PDB entry 9GZ3 | electron microscopy, 3.40 A resolution | chain A

== Chain A ==
Name: Myosin-7
Source organism: Homo sapiens
UniProtKB: P12883 (MYH7_HUMAN); residue numbers follow UniProt; this construct covers 2-1138
Amino-acid sequence (1145 residues; row label = number of the first residue in the row):
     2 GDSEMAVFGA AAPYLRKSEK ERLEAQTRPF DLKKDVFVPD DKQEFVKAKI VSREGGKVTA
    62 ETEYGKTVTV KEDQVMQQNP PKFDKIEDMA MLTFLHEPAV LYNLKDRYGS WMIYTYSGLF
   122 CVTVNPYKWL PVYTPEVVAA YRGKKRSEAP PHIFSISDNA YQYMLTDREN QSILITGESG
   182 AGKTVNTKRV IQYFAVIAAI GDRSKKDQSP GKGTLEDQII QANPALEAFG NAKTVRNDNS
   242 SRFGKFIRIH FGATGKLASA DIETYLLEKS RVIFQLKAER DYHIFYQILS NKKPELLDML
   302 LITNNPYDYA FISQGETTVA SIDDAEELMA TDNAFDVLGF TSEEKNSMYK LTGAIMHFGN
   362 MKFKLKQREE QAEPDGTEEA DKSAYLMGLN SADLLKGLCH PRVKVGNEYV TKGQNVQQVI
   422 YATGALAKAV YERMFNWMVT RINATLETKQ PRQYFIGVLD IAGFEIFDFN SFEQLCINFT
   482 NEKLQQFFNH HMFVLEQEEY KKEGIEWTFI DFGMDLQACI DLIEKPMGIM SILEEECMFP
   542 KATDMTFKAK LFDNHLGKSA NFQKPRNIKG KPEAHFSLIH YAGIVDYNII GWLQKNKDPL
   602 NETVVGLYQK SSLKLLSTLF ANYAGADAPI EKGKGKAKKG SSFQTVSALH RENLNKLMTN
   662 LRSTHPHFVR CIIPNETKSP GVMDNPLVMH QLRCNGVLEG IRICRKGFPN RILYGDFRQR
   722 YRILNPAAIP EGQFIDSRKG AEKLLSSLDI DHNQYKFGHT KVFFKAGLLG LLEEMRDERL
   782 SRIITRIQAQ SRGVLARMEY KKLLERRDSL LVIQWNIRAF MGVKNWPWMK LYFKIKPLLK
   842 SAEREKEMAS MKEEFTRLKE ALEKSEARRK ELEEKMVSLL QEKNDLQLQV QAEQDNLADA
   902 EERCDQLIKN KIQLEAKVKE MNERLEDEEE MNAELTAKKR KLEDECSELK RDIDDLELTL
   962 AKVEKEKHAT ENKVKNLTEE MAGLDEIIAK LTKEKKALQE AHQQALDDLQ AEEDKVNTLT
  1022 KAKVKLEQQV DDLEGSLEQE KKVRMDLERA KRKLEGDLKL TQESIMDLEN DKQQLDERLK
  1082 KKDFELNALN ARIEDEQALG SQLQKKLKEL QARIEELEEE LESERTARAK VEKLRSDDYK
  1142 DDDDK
Not modelled in the structure: 2, 203-213, 625-643, 797-1146
Construct notes: variant Ser1124 (Ala in P12883); expression tag (1139-1146)
Metal / ion sites: Mg2+: Thr185, Ser242 (together with ADP, phosphate ion)
Small-molecule neighbours: ADP (adenosine-5'-diphosphate): Asn126, Pro127, Tyr128, Lys129, Trp130, Tyr134, Glu179, Ser180, Gly181, Ala182, Gly183, Lys184, Thr185, Val186, Asn238, Asn240, Ser242
Swiss-Prot annotation at these positions:
  - region (Actin-binding): Leu655 to Glu677, Lys757 to Gly771
  - binding site (ATP): Gly178 to Thr185
  - modified residue: Lys129 (N6,N6,N6-trimethyllysine), Thr378 (Phosphothreonine), Ser1137 (Phosphoserine)
  - natural variant: Ala26 (A26V: In CMH1), Val39 (V39M: In CMH1), Val59 (V59I: In CMH1), Tyr115 (Y115H: In CMH1; uncertain significance), Thr124 (T124I: In CMH1), Arg143 (R143G: In CMH1; R143Q: In CMH1; R143W: In CMH1), Lys146 (K146N: In CMH1), Ser148 (S148I: In CMH1), Tyr162 (Y162C: In CMH1), Val186 (V186L: In CMH1), Asn187 (N187K: In CMH1), Thr188 (T188N: In CMH1), 123 further natural variant entries in UniProt
From the paper describing this entry:
  - contacts within the chain: Arg243-Glu466, Asp469-Lys572 (salt bridge), Arg567-Ile585 (hydrogen bond)
  - disease-associated variants - D382N, K383V, A393V, K450E, R652G, R719P, R719Q, Q734E, Q734P, Q882E, Q892K, I909M, I913K (citing earlier work)

== Summary ==
Ligands of chain A: ADP. The Mg2+ site is built by Thr185 and Ser242. Curated annotation (UniProt) lists 8
ATP-binding residues. From the paper: contacts within the chain involving Glu466, Arg243 and Asp469 among
others.
Chain A is Myosin-7 (Homo sapiens); the structure, Beta-cardiac heavy meromyosin motor domain in the primed
state, was determined by electron microscopy together with 9GZ2 from the same study.
